PDB entry 4C2O | X-ray diffraction, 1.80 A resolution | chain A

== Chain A ==
Name: Angiotensin-converting enzyme
From: Homo sapiens
Notes: EC 3.2.1.-, 3.4.15.1; fragment: extracellular domain, residues 68-656
UniProt: P12821 (ACE_HUMAN); residues 37-625 here correspond to UniProt positions 68-656 (UniProt number = residue number + 31)
Sequence (589 residues; row label = number of the first residue in the row):
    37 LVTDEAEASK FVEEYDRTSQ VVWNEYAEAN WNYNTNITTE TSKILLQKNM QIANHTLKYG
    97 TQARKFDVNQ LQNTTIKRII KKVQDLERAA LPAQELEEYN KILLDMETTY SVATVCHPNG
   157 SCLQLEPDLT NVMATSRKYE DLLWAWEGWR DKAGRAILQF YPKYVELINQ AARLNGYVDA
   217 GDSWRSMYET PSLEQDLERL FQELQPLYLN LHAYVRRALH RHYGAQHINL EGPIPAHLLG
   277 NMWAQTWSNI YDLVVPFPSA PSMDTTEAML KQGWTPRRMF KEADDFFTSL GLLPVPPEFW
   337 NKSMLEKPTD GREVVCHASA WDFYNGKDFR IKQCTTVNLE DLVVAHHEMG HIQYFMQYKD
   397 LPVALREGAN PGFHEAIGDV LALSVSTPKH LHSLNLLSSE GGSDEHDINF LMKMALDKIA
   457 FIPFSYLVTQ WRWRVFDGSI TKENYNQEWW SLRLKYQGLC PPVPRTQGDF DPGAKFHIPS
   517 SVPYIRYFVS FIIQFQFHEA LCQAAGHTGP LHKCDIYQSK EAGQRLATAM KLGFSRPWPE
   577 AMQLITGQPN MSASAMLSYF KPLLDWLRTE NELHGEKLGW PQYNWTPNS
Not modelled in the structure: 37-39
Disulfide bonds: C152-C158, C352-C370, C538-C550
Glycans and other covalent adducts: N-acetylglucosamine (NAG) linked to N72; glycan linked to N109
Construct notes: engineered mutation T465 (Asp496 in P12821)
Bound ions: Zn2+: H383, H387, E411 (together with sulfate ion)
Ligand contacts: malonic acid (MLA): G217, W220, R221, V464, T465, R468, W469, P519, Y520, I521
UniProt features mapped onto this chain:
  - binding site (chloride): Y200
From the paper describing this entry:
  - contacts within the chain: K118-E403 (salt bridge), S461-T465, T465-I521, R221-W469 (hydrogen bond)
  - conformationally variable residues (order/disorder transition, side-chain flip): S434 to S439, T465, W469
  - binding site for malonic acid: R221, R468, Y520, I521
  - mutagenesis - D465T: decreased catalytic activity on chloride
  - mutagenesis - R186H: unchanged binding to chloride
  - mutagenesis - R186H: decreased catalytic activity on AngI
  - mutagenesis - R186H (3-fold): decreased binding to lisinopril
  - catalytic residues: Y523 (citing earlier work)

== Overview ==
Ligands of chain A: malonic acid. Covalently linked N-acetylglucosamine: at N72. The Zn2+ site is built by
H383, H387 and E411. UniProt lists chloride-binding residue Y200. The paper reports the catalytic residue
Y523; D465T reduces catalytic activity on chloride.
Chain A is Angiotensin-converting enzyme (Homo sapiens); the structure, Crystal structure of human testis
angiotensin-I converting enzyme mutant D465T, was determined by X-ray diffraction, deposited together with
4C2N, 4C2P, 4C2Q and 4C2R.
